Entry 6WZY (X-ray diffraction, 1.50 A resolution); this record covers chains A and B of the 3 polymer chains in the assembly.

[Chain A]
Protein: H-2 class I histocompatibility antigen, D-B alpha chain
Source organism: Mus musculus
UniProt: P01899 (HA11_MOUSE); residues 1-278 here correspond to UniProt positions 25-302 (UniProt number = residue number + 24)
Sequence (279 residues; each row starts with the number of its first residue; numbering starts at 0):
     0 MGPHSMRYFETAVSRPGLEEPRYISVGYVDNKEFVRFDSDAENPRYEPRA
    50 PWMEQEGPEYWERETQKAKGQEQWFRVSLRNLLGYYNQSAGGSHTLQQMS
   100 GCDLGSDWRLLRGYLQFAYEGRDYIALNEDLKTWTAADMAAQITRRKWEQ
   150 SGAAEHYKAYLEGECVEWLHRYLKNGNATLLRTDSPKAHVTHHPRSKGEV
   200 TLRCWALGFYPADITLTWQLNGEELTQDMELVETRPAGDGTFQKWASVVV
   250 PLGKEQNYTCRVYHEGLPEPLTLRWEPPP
Not modelled in the structure: 226-227, 278
Sequence notes: initiating methionine (0)
Disulfides: C101-C164, C203-C259

[Chain B]
Protein: Beta-2-microglobulin
Source organism: Homo sapiens
UniProt: P61769 (B2MG_HUMAN); residues 1-99 here correspond to UniProt positions 21-119 (UniProt number = residue number + 20)
Sequence (99 residues; each row starts with the number of its first residue):
     1 IQRTPKIQVYSRHPAENGKSNFLNCYVSGFHPSDIEVDLLKNGERIEKVE
    51 HSDLSFSKDWSFYLLYYTEFTPTEKDEYACRVNHVTLSQPKIVKWDRDM
Not modelled in the structure: 1
Disulfides: C25-C80
UniProt features mapped onto this chain:
  - modified residue: Q2 (Pyrrolidone carboxylic acid)
  - glycosylation: I1 (N-linked (Glc) (glycation) isoleucine), K19 (N-linked (Glc) (glycation) lysine), K41 (N-linked (Glc) (glycation) lysine), K48 (N-linked (Glc) (glycation) lysine), K58 (N-linked (Glc) (glycation) lysine), K91 (N-linked (Glc) (glycation) lysine), K94 (N-linked (Glc) (glycation) lysine)

[Interface between chain A and chain B]
Pairs across the interface (50):
  F8(A) - F56(B)
  E9(A) - F56(B)
  T10(A) - F56(B)
  Y27(A) - S55(B)
  R35(A) - D53(B)
  R35(A) - L54(B)  hydrogen bond (side chain-backbone)
  R35(A) - S55(B)  hydrogen bond
  R48(A) - D53(B)  salt bridge
  T94(A) - H31(B)
  Q96(A) - H31(B)  hydrogen bond
  Q96(A) - F56(B)
  Q96(A) - W60(B)  hydrogen bond (side chain-backbone)
  Q96(A) - F62(B)
  Q97(A) - F56(B)
  Q97(A) - W60(B)
  M98(A) - F56(B)  hydrophobic
  M98(A) - K58(B)
  M98(A) - W60(B)  hydrophobic
  Q115(A) - W60(B)
  F116(A) - W60(B)
  A117(A) - W60(B)
  E119(A) - H31(B)
  G120(A) - R3(B)  hydrogen bond (backbone-side chain)
  G120(A) - H31(B)
  G120(A) - W60(B)
  D122(A) - W60(B)  hydrogen bond
  H192(A) - D98(B)  salt bridge
  R202(A) - D98(B)  hydrogen bond (side chain-backbone)
  R202(A) - M99(B)  hydrogen bond
  W204(A) - D98(B)
  W204(A) - M99(B)
  L206(A) - P14(B)  hydrophobic
  V231(A) - Q8(B)
  E232(A) - K6(B)  salt bridge
  E232(A) - Q8(B)  hydrogen bond (backbone-side chain)
  R234(A) - Q8(B)  hydrogen bond
  R234(A) - Y10(B)
  R234(A) - M99(B)  hydrogen bond (side chain-backbone)
  P235(A) - Y10(B)  hydrogen bond (backbone-side chain)
  P235(A) - N24(B)
  P235(A) - Y26(B)
  A236(A) - R12(B)  hydrogen bond (backbone-side chain)
  A236(A) - N24(B)  hydrogen bond (backbone-side chain)
  G237(A) - R12(B)  hydrogen bond (backbone-side chain)
  G237(A) - L65(B)
  D238(A) - R12(B)
  Q242(A) - Y10(B)
  Q242(A) - S11(B)  hydrogen bond (side chain-backbone)
  Q242(A) - R12(B)  hydrogen bond (side chain-backbone)
  W244(A) - M99(B)  hydrogen bond (side chain-backbone)
Interface residues without a listed pair, chain A (34 interface residues in all): V12, I23, V25, E32, T233
Interface residues without a listed pair, chain B (26 interface residues in all): S28, S33, S57, D59, Y63, R97

[Summary]
34 residues of chain A and 26 residues of chain B are in contact; the contacts include 18 hydrogen bonds and 3
salt bridges. Among the polar pairs are R48(A)-D53(B), H192(A)-D98(B) and E232(A)-K6(B).
Chain A is H-2 class I histocompatibility antigen, D-B alpha chain (Mus musculus) and chain B is
Beta-2-microglobulin (Homo sapiens); the structure, Structure of DbNA(10) peptides bound to H-2Db MHC-I, was
determined by X-ray diffraction together with 6X00 from the same study.
